PDB entry 4QTO | X-ray diffraction, 1.65 A resolution | chains C and D of the 4 polymer chains in the assembly

# Chain C (and D)
Molecule: Betaine aldehyde dehydrogenase
From: Staphylococcus aureus subsp. aureus COL
Notes: EC 1.2.1.8; chain D of this document is another copy of the same molecule, construct and numbering; everything in this record applies to it too
UniProtKB: Q5HCU0 (Q5HCU0_STAAC); residue numbers follow UniProt; this construct covers 1-496
Chain sequence (520 residues; numbered -23 to 496; the number before each row is that of its first residue; numbers below 1 keep their minus sign (Met-23 is residue -23)):
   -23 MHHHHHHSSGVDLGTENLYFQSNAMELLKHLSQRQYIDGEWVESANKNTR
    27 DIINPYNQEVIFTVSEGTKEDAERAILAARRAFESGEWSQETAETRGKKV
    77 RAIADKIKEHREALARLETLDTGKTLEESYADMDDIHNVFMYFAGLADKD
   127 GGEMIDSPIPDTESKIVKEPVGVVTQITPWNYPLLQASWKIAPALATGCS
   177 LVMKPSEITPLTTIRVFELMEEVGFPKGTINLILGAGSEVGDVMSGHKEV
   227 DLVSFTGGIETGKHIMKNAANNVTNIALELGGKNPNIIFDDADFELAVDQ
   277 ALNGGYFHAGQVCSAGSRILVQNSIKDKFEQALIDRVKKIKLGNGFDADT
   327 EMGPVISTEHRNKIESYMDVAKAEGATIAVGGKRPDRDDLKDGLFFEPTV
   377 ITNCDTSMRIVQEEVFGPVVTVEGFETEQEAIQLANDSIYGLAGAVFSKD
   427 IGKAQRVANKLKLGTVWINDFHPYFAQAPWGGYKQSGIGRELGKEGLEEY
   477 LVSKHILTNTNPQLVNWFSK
Not modelled in the structure: -23 to 0 (chain D: -23 to 1)
Differences from the reference sequence: expression tag (-23 to 0)
Modified residues: Cys289 (s,s-(2-hydroxyethyl)thiocysteine; CME)
Ion coordination: Na+ site 1: Val249 (shared with Lys460(D), Gly463(D) of chain D); Na+ site 2: Lys460, Gly463 (shared with Val249(D) of chain D)
What the authors report for this chain:
  - post-translational modification sites: Cys289
  - catalytic residues: Glu255 (by similarity / conservation)
  - specificity-determining residues: Ile28 (proposed by the authors, not directly observed)

# Interface between chain C and chain D
Residue-residue contacts (184):
  Phe59(C) with Lys438(D)
  Glu60(C) with Lys438(D), salt bridge
  Thr101(C) with Trp493(D)
  Glu103(C) with Trp493(D)
  Glu104(C) with Trp493(D)
  Glu129(C) with Glu471(D)
  Ile131(C) with Gln453(D)
  Ser133(C) with Phe451(D)
  Pro134(C) with Phe451(D), hydrophobic; Gln453(D)
  Ile135(C) with Pro449(D), hydrophobic; Phe451(D), hydrophobic
  Ser140(C) with Phe451(D)
  Lys141(C) with Gln431(D), hydrogen bond
  Ile142(C) with Pro455(D)
  Lys144(C) with Glu471(D), salt bridge
  Glu145(C) with Asn435(D); Tyr459(D), hydrogen bond
  Lys239(C) with Ala246(D); Asn247(D), hydrogen bond (side chain-backbone); Val249(D)
  Met242(C) with Met242(D); Ala246(D), hydrophobic; Thr250(D); Ile252(D), hydrophobic
  Lys243(C) with Lys243(D), hydrogen bond (side chain-backbone); Ala246(D); Asn247(D), hydrogen bond
  Ala246(C) with Lys239(D); Met242(D), hydrophobic; Lys243(D)
  Asn247(C) with Lys239(D), hydrogen bond (backbone-side chain); Lys243(D), hydrogen bond
  Asn248(C) with Gln461(D)
  Val249(C) with Lys239(D); Leu254(D), hydrophobic; Leu256(D), hydrophobic; Lys460(D); Gln461(D); Gly463(D); Ile464(D)
  Thr250(C) with Met242(D); Ile464(D)
  Asn251(C) with Ile464(D)
  Ile252(C) with Met242(D), hydrophobic; Ile252(D), hydrophobic
  Leu254(C) with Val249(D), hydrophobic
  Leu256(C) with Val249(D), hydrophobic
  Glu271(C) with Leu490(D)
  Leu272(C) with Pro488(D), hydrophobic; Gln489(D); Leu490(D), hydrophobic
  Asp275(C) with Leu490(D); Val491(D), hydrogen bond (side chain-backbone); Asn492(D), hydrogen bond (side chain-backbone)
  Leu278(C) with Phe494(D)
  Asn279(C) with Val491(D); Phe494(D)
  Tyr282(C) with Phe494(D), hydrophobic
  Phe283(C) with Trp493(D); Phe494(D), hydrophobic
  Arg312(C) with Phe494(D), hydrogen bond (side chain-backbone); Ser495(D), hydrogen bond (side chain-backbone); Lys496(D)
  Lys315(C) with Ser495(D); Lys496(D)
  Ile316(C) with Phe494(D), hydrophobic
  Lys317(C) with Ser495(D), hydrogen bond
  Thr326(C) with Trp493(D)
  Glu327(C) with Trp493(D), hydrogen bond (backbone-side chain); Phe494(D); Ser495(D), hydrogen bond
  Gln431(C) with Lys141(D), hydrogen bond; Ile482(D)
  Ala434(C) with Lys480(D), hydrogen bond (backbone-side chain)
  Asn435(C) with Glu145(D); Lys480(D), hydrogen bond (backbone-side chain); Ile482(D)
  Leu437(C) with Lys480(D), hydrogen bond (backbone-side chain)
  Lys438(C) with Phe59(D); Glu60(D), salt bridge
  Leu439(C) with Lys480(D)
  Gly440(C) with Ser479(D); Lys480(D); His481(D), hydrogen bond (backbone-backbone)
  Thr441(C) with His481(D)
  Val442(C) with His481(D), hydrogen bond (backbone-backbone); Ile482(D); Leu483(D), hydrogen bond (backbone-backbone)
  Trp443(C) with Leu483(D)
  Ile444(C) with Ile482(D), hydrophobic; Leu483(D), hydrogen bond (backbone-backbone); Thr484(D); Asn485(D), hydrogen bond (backbone-backbone)
  Asn445(C) with Asn485(D); Pro488(D)
  Asp446(C) with Asn485(D), hydrogen bond
  Pro449(C) with Ile135(D), hydrophobic; Leu483(D), hydrophobic
  Phe451(C) with Ser133(D); Pro134(D), hydrophobic; Ile135(D), hydrophobic; Ser140(D); His481(D); Leu483(D), hydrophobic
  Gln453(C) with Ile131(D); Pro134(D)
  Ala454(C) with His481(D)
  Pro455(C) with Ile142(D); His481(D)
  Tyr459(C) with Glu145(D), hydrogen bond; Val478(D); Ser479(D); Lys480(D)
  Lys460(C) with Val249(D)
  Gln461(C) with Asn247(D); Asn248(D); Val249(D)
  Gly463(C) with Val249(D)
  Ile464(C) with Val249(D); Thr250(D); Asn251(D)
  Arg466(C) with Val478(D); Ser479(D), hydrogen bond (side chain-backbone)
  Glu471(C) with Lys144(D), salt bridge; Ser479(D), hydrogen bond
  Val478(C) with Tyr459(D), hydrophobic; Arg466(D)
  Ser479(C) with Gly440(D); Tyr459(D); Arg466(D), hydrogen bond (backbone-side chain); Glu471(D), hydrogen bond
  Lys480(C) with Ala434(D), hydrogen bond (side chain-backbone); Asn435(D), hydrogen bond (side chain-backbone); Leu437(D), hydrogen bond (side chain-backbone); Leu439(D); Gly440(D); Tyr459(D)
  His481(C) with Gly440(D), hydrogen bond (backbone-backbone); Thr441(D); Val442(D), hydrogen bond (backbone-backbone); Phe451(D); Ala454(D); Pro455(D)
  Ile482(C) with Gln431(D); Asn435(D); Val442(D); Ile444(D), hydrophobic
  Leu483(C) with Val442(D), hydrogen bond (backbone-backbone); Trp443(D); Ile444(D), hydrogen bond (backbone-backbone); Pro449(D), hydrophobic; Phe451(D), hydrophobic
  Thr484(C) with Ile444(D)
  Asn485(C) with Ile444(D), hydrogen bond (backbone-backbone); Asn445(D); Asp446(D), hydrogen bond
  Pro488(C) with Leu272(D), hydrophobic; Asn445(D)
  Gln489(C) with Leu272(D)
  Leu490(C) with Glu271(D); Leu272(D), hydrophobic; Asp275(D)
  Val491(C) with Asp275(D), hydrogen bond (backbone-side chain); Asn279(D)
  Asn492(C) with Asp275(D), hydrogen bond (backbone-side chain)
  Trp493(C) with Thr101(D); Glu103(D); Glu104(D); Phe283(D), hydrophobic; Glu327(D), hydrogen bond (side chain-backbone)
  Phe494(C) with Leu278(D); Asn279(D); Tyr282(D), hydrophobic; Phe283(D); Arg312(D), hydrogen bond (backbone-side chain); Ile316(D), hydrophobic; Glu327(D)
  Ser495(C) with Arg312(D), hydrogen bond (backbone-side chain); Lys315(D); Lys317(D), hydrogen bond; Glu327(D), hydrogen bond
  Lys496(C) with Arg312(D); Lys315(D)
Interface residues without a listed pair, chain C (89 interface residues in all): Arg56, Asp132, Asp227, Ile235, Ala245, Gln276, Lys436
Interface residues without a listed pair, chain D (87 interface residues in all): Arg56, Asp132, Asp227, Ile235, Ala245, Gln276, Lys436

# Summary
89 residues of chain C face 87 of chain D across their interface; the contacts include 45 hydrogen bonds and 4
salt bridges. Among the polar pairs are Glu60(C)-Lys438(D), Lys144(C)-Glu471(D) and Lys141(C)-Gln431(D). The
Na+ site 2 is built by Lys460(C) and Gly463(C). From the paper: the catalytic residue Glu255(C); the
specificity determinant Ile28(C).
Chain C and chain D are both Betaine aldehyde dehydrogenase (Staphylococcus aureus subsp. aureus COL); the
structure, 1.65 Angstrom resolution crystal structure of betaine aldehyde dehydrogenase (betB) from
Staphylococcus aureus with BME-modified Cys289 ..., was determined by X-ray diffraction (same publication as
4QN2, 4QJE, 4Q92, 4NU9 and 4NEA).
